7WUH - chains D and F of the 9 polymer chains in the assembly; structure by electron microscopy, 4.70 A resolution (low resolution: residue-level contacts below are approximate; hydrogen-bond / salt-bridge calls are withheld).

== Chain D ==
Molecule: m31A7 Fab heavy chain
From: Homo sapiens
Notes: antibody fragment or engineered binder
Amino-acid sequence (239 residues; numbered -16 to 222; the number before each row is that of its first residue; numbers below 1 keep their minus sign (Met-16 is residue -16)):
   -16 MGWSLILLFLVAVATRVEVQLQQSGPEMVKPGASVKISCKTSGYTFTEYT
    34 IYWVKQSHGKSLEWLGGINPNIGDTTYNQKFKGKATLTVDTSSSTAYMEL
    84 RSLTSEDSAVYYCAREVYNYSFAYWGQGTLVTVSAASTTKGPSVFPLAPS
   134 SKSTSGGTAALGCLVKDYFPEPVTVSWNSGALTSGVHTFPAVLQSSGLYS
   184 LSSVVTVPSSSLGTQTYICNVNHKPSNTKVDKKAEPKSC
Unresolved in the structure: -16 to 0, 219-222
Cystine bridges: Cys22-Cys96, Cys146-Cys202

== Chain F ==
Molecule: m31A7 Fab light chain
From: Homo sapiens
Notes: antibody fragment or engineered binder
Amino-acid sequence (240 residues; numbered -19 to 220; the number before each row is that of its first residue; numbers below 1 keep their minus sign (Met-19 is residue -19)):
   -19 MRVPAQLLGLLLLWLPGARCDIVMSQSPSSLAVSVGEKVTMSCKSSQSLL
    31 YSSNQKNYLAWYQQKLGQTPKLLIYWASSRESGVPDRFTGSGSGTDFTLT
    81 ISSVRAEDLAVYYCQQYYRYPLTFGVGTKLELKRTVAAPSVFIFPPSDEQ
   131 LKSGTASVVCLLNNFYPREAKVQWKVDNALQSGNSQESVTEQDSKDSTYS
   181 LSSTLTLSKADYEKHKVYACEVTHQGLSSPVTKSFNRGEC
Unresolved in the structure: -19 to 0, 220
Cystine bridges: Cys23-Cys94, Cys140-Cys200

== How chain D and chain F interact ==
Pairs across the interface (64):
  Tyr35(D) - Tyr100(F)
  Tyr35(D) - Leu102(F)
  Gly42(D) - Val106(F)
  Lys43(D) - Val106(F)
  Ser44(D) - Phe104(F)
  Ser44(D) - Gly105(F)
  Ser44(D) - Val106(F)
  Leu45(D) - Phe104(F)
  Trp47(D) - Tyr100(F)
  Trp47(D) - Pro101(F)
  Trp47(D) - Leu102(F)
  Trp47(D) - Phe104(F)
  Asn61(D) - Pro101(F)
  Gln62(D) - Asp1(F)
  Gln62(D) - Pro101(F)
  Asn102(D) - Trp56(F)
  Asn102(D) - Tyr97(F)
  Tyr103(D) - Tyr42(F)
  Tyr103(D) - Leu52(F)
  Tyr103(D) - Glu61(F)
  Ser104(D) - Tyr42(F)
  Ser104(D) - Gln95(F)
  Ser104(D) - Tyr97(F)
  Phe105(D) - Tyr42(F)
  Trp108(D) - Thr49(F)
  Trp108(D) - Pro50(F)
  Trp108(D) - Lys51(F)
  Lys123(D) - Thr135(F)
  Ser126(D) - Thr135(F)
  Ser126(D) - Ser137(F)
  Phe128(D) - Gln130(F)
  Phe128(D) - Ser133(F)
  Phe128(D) - Thr135(F)
  Leu130(D) - Phe124(F)
  Ala131(D) - Phe124(F)
  Ser133(D) - Ile123(F)
  Ser133(D) - Pro125(F)
  Ser136(D) - Phe122(F)
  Thr137(D) - Lys213(F)
  Ser138(D) - Ser120(F)
  Gly139(D) - Ala118(F)
  Thr141(D) - Ser120(F)
  Ala142(D) - Ser120(F)
  Ala143(D) - Ser120(F)
  Ala143(D) - Phe122(F)
  Ala143(D) - Leu141(F)
  Gly145(D) - Val139(F)
  Leu147(D) - Val138(F)
  Leu147(D) - Val139(F)
  Leu147(D) - Thr184(F)
  Lys149(D) - Thr184(F)
  His170(D) - Thr170(F)
  His170(D) - Asp173(F)
  His170(D) - Ser180(F)
  Phe172(D) - Ser168(F)
  Phe172(D) - Val169(F)
  Phe172(D) - Thr170(F)
  Phe172(D) - Ser180(F)
  Phe172(D) - Ser182(F)
  Pro173(D) - Val169(F)
  Pro173(D) - Thr170(F)
  Ser183(D) - Ser182(F)
  Ser183(D) - Thr184(F)
  Val187(D) - Asn144(F)
Interface residues without a listed pair, chain D (43 interface residues in all): Gln39, Lys63, Tyr95, Tyr101, Ala106, Lys135, Leu144, Gln177, Ser185
Interface residues without a listed pair, chain F (49 interface residues in all): Ala40, Tyr93, Val121, Asn143, Gln166, Glu171, Leu181, Ser183, Leu185, Thr186, Glu219

== Overview ==
43 residues of chain D and 49 residues of chain F are in contact.
Here chain D is m31A7 Fab heavy chain and chain F is m31A7 Fab light chain, both from Homo sapiens. Entry 7WUH
(SARS-CoV-2 Spike in complex with Fab of m31A7) was determined by electron microscopy (same publication as
7WUE).
